7RJB - chains D and H of the 10 polymer chains in the assembly; structure by electron microscopy, 3.20 A resolution.

# Chain D
Name: Ubiquinol--cytochrome-c reductase catalytic subunit
Organism: Candida albicans (strain SC5314 / ATCC MYA-2876)
UniProtKB: A0A1D8PHA3 (A0A1D8PHA3_CANAL); residues 1-288 here = UniProt positions 1-288
Amino-acid sequence (288 residues; each row starts with the number of its first residue):
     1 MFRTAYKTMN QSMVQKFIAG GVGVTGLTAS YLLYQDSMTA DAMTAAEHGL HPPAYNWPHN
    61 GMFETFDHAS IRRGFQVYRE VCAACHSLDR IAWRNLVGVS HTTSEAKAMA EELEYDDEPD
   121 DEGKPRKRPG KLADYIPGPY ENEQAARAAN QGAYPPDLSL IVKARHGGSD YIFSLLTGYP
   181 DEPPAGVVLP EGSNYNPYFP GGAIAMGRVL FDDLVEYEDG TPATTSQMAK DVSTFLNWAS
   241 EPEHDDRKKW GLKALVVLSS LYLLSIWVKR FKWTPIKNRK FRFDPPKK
Disordered / not traced: 1-42, 287-288
Swiss-Prot annotation at these positions:
  - binding site (heme c): Cys82, Cys85, His86
Glycans and other covalent adducts: heme c (HEC) linked to Cys82, Cys85
Ion coordination: heme c Fe near His86 (its only coordinating residue here)
Residues lining bound ligands: heme c (HEC): Val81, Ala84, His86, Asn150, Ala153, Pro155, Pro156, Leu158, Ile161, Arg165, Tyr171, Ile172, Leu175, Leu176, Phe199, Ile204, Ala205, Met206, Val209, Leu210, Val232, Leu236

# Chain H
Name: Ubiquinol--cytochrome-c reductase subunit 6
Organism: Candida albicans (strain SC5314 / ATCC MYA-2876)
UniProtKB: A0A1D8PJT8 (A0A1D8PJT8_CANAL); numbering as in UniProt (aligned over 1-135)
Amino-acid sequence (135 residues; row label = number of the first residue in the row):
     1 MSFFRDLLES VVPTAYAEEP VEDVEVEQPE DAPEEEVSEE TVEEEEEDDE DDDEDDEEEE
    61 ETADPLDTLR EECTKTAACK PFDHHFHECI ERVTKEQEEP DYEHKHYKED CIEEFFHLQH
   121 CVNDCVAPRL FNRLK
Disordered / not traced: 1-62, 135
Construct notes: conflict Glu47 (Asp in A0A1D8PJT8)
Disulfide bonds: Cys89-Cys111

# Interface between chain D and chain H
Contacting residue pairs (42):
  Ala45(D) - Phe116(H)
  Ala46(D) - Ile112(H)  hydrophobic
  Ala46(D) - Phe116(H)  hydrophobic
  Gly49(D) - Phe116(H)
  Leu50(D) - Phe116(H)
  Leu50(D) - Gln119(H)
  Pro53(D) - Asn123(H)
  Pro53(D) - Ala127(H)  hydrophobic
  Ala54(D) - Ala127(H)
  Tyr55(D) - Ala127(H)  hydrophobic
  Tyr55(D) - Phe131(H)  hydrophobic
  Asn56(D) - Pro128(H)  hydrogen bond (side chain-backbone)
  Asn56(D) - Phe131(H)
  Trp57(D) - Phe131(H)  hydrophobic
  Phe173(D) - Phe131(H)  hydrophobic
  Thr177(D) - Leu66(H)
  Thr177(D) - Arg70(H)  hydrogen bond (backbone-side chain)
  Pro180(D) - Phe115(H)  hydrophobic
  Pro184(D) - Cys111(H)
  Pro184(D) - Phe115(H)  hydrophobic
  Ala185(D) - Ile90(H)  hydrophobic
  Ala185(D) - Val93(H)
  Ala185(D) - Asp110(H)
  Ala185(D) - Cys111(H)  hydrogen bond (backbone-backbone)
  Gly186(D) - Val93(H)
  Gly186(D) - Gln97(H)
  Gly186(D) - Glu109(H)
  Gly186(D) - Asp110(H)
  Val187(D) - Asp110(H)
  Tyr195(D) - Ile112(H)
  Tyr195(D) - Phe116(H)
  Pro197(D) - Phe115(H)  hydrophobic
  Pro197(D) - Phe116(H)
  Tyr198(D) - Asn123(H)  hydrogen bond
  Thr224(D) - Asp64(H)
  Thr225(D) - Asp64(H)
  Ser226(D) - Leu66(H)
  Ser226(D) - Leu130(H)
  Ser226(D) - Leu134(H)
  Gln227(D) - Leu134(H)
  Lys230(D) - Phe131(H)
  Lys230(D) - Leu134(H)  hydrogen bond (side chain-backbone)
Also at the interface, not in a pair above, chain D (28 interface residues in all): His51, Pro58, Gly178, Asp212
Also at the interface, not in a pair above, chain H (24 interface residues in all): Pro65, Phe86, Tyr102, His120, Asn132

# Overview
28 residues of chain D and 24 residues of chain H are in contact, with 5 hydrogen bonds. Polar contacts
include Asn56(D)-Pro128(H), Thr177(D)-Arg70(H) and Tyr198(D)-Asn123(H). Covalently linked heme c: at Cys82(D).
From UniProt: 3 heme c-binding residues on chain D.
Here chain D is Ubiquinol--cytochrome-c reductase catalytic subunit and chain H is Ubiquinol--cytochrome-c
reductase subunit 6, both from Candida albicans (strain SC5314 / ATCC MYA-2876). Entry 7RJB (Complex III2 from
Candida albicans, inhibitor free, Rieske head domain in b position) was determined by electron microscopy,
deposited together with 7RJA, 7RJC, 7RJD and 7RJE.
